PDB entry 8POK | electron microscopy, 3.40 A resolution | chains A and B of the 5 polymer chains in the assembly

Chain A:
Protein: Histamine H2 receptor
Source organism: Homo sapiens
UniProtKB: P25021 (HRH2_HUMAN); residues 7-365 here correspond to UniProt positions 1-359 (UniProt number = residue number - 6)
Chain sequence (375 residues; row label = number of the first residue in the row):
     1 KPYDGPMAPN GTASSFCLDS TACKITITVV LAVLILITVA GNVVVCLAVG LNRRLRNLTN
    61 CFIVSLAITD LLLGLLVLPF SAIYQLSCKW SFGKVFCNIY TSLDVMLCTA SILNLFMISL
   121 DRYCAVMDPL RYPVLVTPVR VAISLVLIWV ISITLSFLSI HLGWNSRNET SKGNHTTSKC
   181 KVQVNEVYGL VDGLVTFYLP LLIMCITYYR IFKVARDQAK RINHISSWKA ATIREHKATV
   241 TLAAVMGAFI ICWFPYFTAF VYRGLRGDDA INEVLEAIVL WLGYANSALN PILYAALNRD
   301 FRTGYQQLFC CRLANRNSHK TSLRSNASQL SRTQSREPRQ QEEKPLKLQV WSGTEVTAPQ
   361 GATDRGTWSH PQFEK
Unresolved in the structure: 1-18, 170-177, 305-375
Disulfides: Cys97-Cys180
Construct notes: expression tag (1-6, 366-375)
Small-molecule neighbours: histamine (HSM): Asp104, Val105, Cys108, Asp192, Trp253, Tyr256, Phe257, Tyr284
Swiss-Prot annotation at these positions:
  - site: Asp104 (Essential for histamine binding), Asp192 (Essential for tiotidine binding and implicated in H2 selectivity), Thr196 (Implicated in histamine binding)
  - lipidation: Cys311 (S-palmitoyl cysteine)
  - glycosylation: Asn10 (N-linked (GlcNAc...) asparagine)
What the authors report for this chain:
  - post-translational modification sites: Cys310 (citing earlier work)
  - contacts within the chain: Asp121-Tyr132
  - binding site for histamine: Asp104, Val105, Asp192, Trp253, Tyr256, Phe257, Tyr284
  - mutagenesis - S156W, D192T, T196N: decreased expression
  - mutagenesis - V105Y, S156W, T196N: abolished signaling in response to histamine
  - mutagenesis - D192T: unchanged signaling in response to histamine
  - mutagenesis - V105Y, S156W, D192T: abolished signaling in response to amthamine
  - conformationally variable residues (helix shift): Gly264

Chain B:
Protein: Isoform Gnas-2 of Guanine nucleotide-binding protein G(s) subunit alpha isoforms short
Source organism: Homo sapiens
UniProtKB: P63092 (GNAS2_HUMAN), isoform P63092-2; residue numbers follow UniProt; this construct covers 1-380
Chain sequence (380 residues; each row starts with the number of its first residue):
     1 MGCLGNSKTE DQRNEEKAQR EANKKIEKQL QKDKQVYRAT HRLLLLGAGE SGKSTIVKQM
    61 RILHVNGFNG DSEKATKVQD IKNNLKEAIE TIVAAMSNLV PPVELANPEN QFRVDYILSV
   121 MNVPDFDFPP EFYEHAKALW EDEGVRACYE RSNEYQLIDC AQYFLDKIDV IKQADYVPSD
   181 QDLLRCRVLT SGIFETKFQV DKVNFHMFDV GGQRDERRKW IQCFNDVTAI IFVVASSSYN
   241 MVIREDNQTN RLQEALNLFK SIWNNRWLRT ISVILFLNKQ DLLAEKVLAG KSKIEDYFPE
   301 FARYTTPEDA TPEPGEDPRV TRAKYFIRDE FLRISTASGD GRHYCYPHFT CAVDTENIRR
   361 VFNDCRDIIQ RMHLRQYELL
Unresolved in the structure: 1-7, 50-191, 237-247, 380

How chain A and chain B interact:
Pairs across the interface (26; chain A residue first):
  Ala125(A) - His373(B)
  Val126(A) - Gln370(B)
  Val126(A) - Leu374(B)  hydrophobic
  Pro129(A) - Ile369(B)  hydrophobic
  Leu130(A) - His41(B)
  Leu130(A) - Val203(B)  hydrophobic
  Leu130(A) - Phe362(B)  hydrophobic
  Val134(A) - Ala39(B)  hydrophobic
  Ile211(A) - Leu379(B)  hydrophobic
  Val214(A) - Gln370(B)
  Gln218(A) - Arg371(B)
  Gln218(A) - Leu374(B)
  Arg221(A) - Asp367(B)  salt bridge
  Arg221(A) - Arg371(B)
  Ile222(A) - Tyr344(B)
  Ile225(A) - Leu332(B)
  Lys237(A) - Glu378(B)  salt bridge
  Thr241(A) - Glu378(B)  hydrogen bond (side chain-backbone)
  Leu297(A) - Gln376(B)
  Leu297(A) - Glu378(B)
  Asn298(A) - Gln376(B)
  Arg299(A) - Arg375(B)
  Arg299(A) - Gln376(B)  hydrogen bond (backbone-backbone)
  Arg299(A) - Glu378(B)  salt bridge
  Asp300(A) - Gln376(B)
  Arg302(A) - Glu378(B)  salt bridge
Other interface residues (no listed pair), chain A (26 interface residues in all): Arg122, Arg131, Tyr132, Pro133, Ala215, Trp228, Ala238, Leu242
Other interface residues (no listed pair), chain B (23 interface residues in all): Gln35, Arg38, Lys202, Arg333, Cys365, Arg366, Tyr377
Interface features reported in the paper:
  - pairs named by the authors: His41(B)-Leu130(A) (hydrophobic contact), Val203(B)-Leu130(A) (hydrophobic contact)
  - interface residues, chain A: Ile211(A), Gln218(A), Arg221(A), Ile222(A), Ile225(A), Thr241(A), Leu242(A), Arg299(A), Arg302(A)

Overview:
26 residues of chain A and 23 residues of chain B are in contact, with 2 hydrogen bonds and 4 salt bridges.
Polar contacts include Arg221(A)-Asp367(B), Lys237(A)-Glu378(B) and Arg299(A)-Glu378(B). The paper describes
hydrophobic contacts between His41(B) and Leu130(A) and Val203(B) and Leu130(A). The paper reports a binding
site for histamine at Asp104(A), Val105(A) and Asp192(A) among others; S156W, D192T and T196N of chain A
reduce expression.
Here chain A is Histamine H2 receptor and chain B is Isoform Gnas-2 of Guanine nucleotide-binding protein G(s)
subunit alpha isoforms short, both from Homo sapiens. Entry 8POK (Cryo-EM structure of cell-free synthesized
human histamine H2 receptor coupled to heterotrimeric Gs protein in lipid ...) was determined by electron
microscopy.
